Entry 1NO9 (X-ray diffraction, 1.90 A resolution); this record covers chains L and H of the 3 polymer chains in the assembly.

[Chain L]
Protein: Alpha Thrombin
From: Homo sapiens
Notes: EC 3.4.21.5; fragment: Light Chain
UniProtKB: P00734 (THRB_HUMAN); residues 1-14 here correspond to UniProt positions 336-349 (UniProt number = residue number + 335)
Sequence (36 residues; each row starts with the number of its first residue; a row labelled like 14A-14M holds insertion residues (14A, then the next letters in order)):
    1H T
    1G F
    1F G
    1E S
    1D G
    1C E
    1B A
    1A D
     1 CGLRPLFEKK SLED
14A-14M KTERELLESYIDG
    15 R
Swiss-Prot annotation at these positions:
  - site: Arg15 (Cleavage)

[Chain H]
Protein: Alpha Thrombin
From: Homo sapiens
Notes: EC 3.4.21.5; fragment: Heavy Chain
UniProtKB: P00734 (THRB_HUMAN); the construct lacks a stretch of the UniProt sequence and is renumbered around it, so the offset changes along the chain: 16-36 = UniProt 364-384; 37-60 = UniProt 386-409; 61-77 = UniProt 419-435; 78-97 = UniProt 437-456; 7 more segments
Sequence (259 residues; row label = number of the first residue in the row; note: 2 numbers in that range are skipped by the numbering (no residue carries them; nothing is unmodelled there); a row labelled like 60A-60I holds insertion residues (60A, then the next letters in order)):
    16 IVEGSDAEIG MSPWQVMLFR K
   36A S
    37 PQELLCGASL ISDRWVLTAA HCLL
60A-60I YPPWDKNFT
    61 ENDLLVRIGK HSRTRYE
   77A R
    78 NIEKISMLEK IYIHPRYNWR
   97A E
    98 NLDRDIALMK LKKPVAFSDY IHPVCLPDRE TA
129A-129C ASL
   130 LQAGYKGRVT GWGNLKETW
148A-148F TANVGK
   150 GQPSVLQVVN LPIVERPVCK DSTRIRITDN MFCAG
  184A Y
   185 KP
186A-186D DEGK
   187 RGDACEGDSG GPFVMKSP
204A-204B FN
   205 NRWYQMGIVS WGE
   219 GCD
  221A R
   222 DGKYGFYTHV FRLKKWIQKV IDQFGE
Disordered / not traced: 148A-148F
Disulfide bonds: Cys42-Cys58, Cys168-Cys182, Cys191-Cys220
Covalently attached groups: N-acetylglucosamine (NAG) linked to Asn60G; N4-(N,N-diphenylcarbamoyl)-aminoguanidine (4ND) linked to Ser195
Ligand contacts: N4-(N,N-diphenylcarbamoyl)-aminoguanidine (4ND): His57, Trp60D, Asp189, Ala190, Cys191, Glu192, Val213, Ser214, Trp215, Gly216, Gly219, Cys220
Swiss-Prot annotation at these positions:
  - region: Ala183 to Val200 (High affinity receptor-binding region which is also known as the TP508 peptide)
  - active site (Charge relay system): His57, Asp102, Ser195
  - glycosylation: Asn60G (N-linked (GlcNAc...) (complex) asparagine)

[Interface between chain L and chain H]
Contacting residue pairs (71):
  Cys1(L) - Pro120(H)
  Cys1(L) - Val121(H)
  Cys1(L) - Cys122(H)  disulfide
  Cys1(L) - Arg206(H)  hydrogen bond (backbone-side chain)
  Asp1A(L) - His119(H)  salt bridge
  Asp1A(L) - Arg206(H)
  Ala1B(L) - Arg206(H)  hydrogen bond (backbone-side chain)
  Glu1C(L) - Ser48(H)
  Glu1C(L) - Asp49(H)
  Glu1C(L) - Pro120(H)
  Gly1F(L) - Leu123(H)
  Gly1F(L) - Lys235(H)
  Phe1G(L) - Leu123(H)  hydrophobic
  Phe1G(L) - Lys235(H)
  Phe1G(L) - Gln239(H)  hydrogen bond (backbone-side chain)
  Phe1G(L) - Ile242(H)  hydrophobic
  Phe1G(L) - Asp243(H)
  Thr1H(L) - Ile47(H)
  Thr1H(L) - Ser48(H)
  Thr1H(L) - Trp51(H)
  Thr1H(L) - Ile242(H)
  Gly2(L) - Pro120(H)  hydrogen bond (backbone-backbone)
  Gly2(L) - Val121(H)
  Gly2(L) - Cys122(H)
  Gly2(L) - Arg206(H)
  Gly2(L) - Trp207(H)  hydrogen bond (backbone-backbone)
  Leu3(L) - His119(H)  hydrogen bond (backbone-side chain)
  Leu3(L) - Asn205(H)
  Leu3(L) - Arg206(H)
  Arg4(L) - Gly25(H)
  Arg4(L) - Met26(H)  hydrogen bond (side chain-backbone)
  Arg4(L) - Pro28(H)
  Arg4(L) - Trp29(H)
  Arg4(L) - Arg137(H)
  Arg4(L) - Trp207(H)
  Pro5(L) - Ser115(H)
  Pro5(L) - Asp116(H)
  Leu6(L) - Asp116(H)
  Phe7(L) - Glu23(H)
  Phe7(L) - Ile24(H)
  Phe7(L) - Gly25(H)
  Phe7(L) - Met26(H)  hydrophobic
  Glu8(L) - Lys202(H)  salt bridge
  Glu8(L) - Asn205(H)
  Glu8(L) - Trp207(H)  hydrogen bond
  Lys9(L) - His119(H)
  Asp14(L) - Glu23(H)
  Asp14(L) - Met26(H)
  Asp14(L) - Arg137(H)  salt bridge
  Lys14A(L) - Glu23(H)  hydrogen bond (backbone-side chain)
  Thr14B(L) - Arg137(H)  hydrogen bond
  Thr14B(L) - Asn159(H)  hydrogen bond
  Glu14C(L) - Arg137(H)
  Glu14C(L) - Lys202(H)  salt bridge
  Glu14E(L) - Lys135(H)  salt bridge
  Glu14E(L) - Asn159(H)  hydrogen bond
  Glu14E(L) - Tyr184A(H)  hydrogen bond
  Leu14F(L) - Lys135(H)
  Leu14F(L) - Asn159(H)
  Leu14F(L) - Trp207(H)  hydrophobic
  Leu14G(L) - Lys202(H)
  Ser14I(L) - Gly133(H)
  Ser14I(L) - Tyr134(H)
  Ser14I(L) - Lys135(H)  hydrogen bond (side chain-backbone)
  Tyr14J(L) - Tyr134(H)  hydrophobic
  Tyr14J(L) - Lys135(H)  hydrogen bond (side chain-backbone)
  Tyr14J(L) - Met201(H)
  Tyr14J(L) - Lys202(H)
  Ile14K(L) - Tyr134(H)  hydrogen bond (backbone-side chain)
  Arg15(L) - Pro204(H)  hydrogen bond (side chain-backbone)
  Arg15(L) - Asn205(H)
Interface residues without a listed pair, chain L (29 interface residues in all): Ser1E, Asp14L, Gly14M
Interface residues without a listed pair, chain H (38 interface residues in all): Phe114, Tyr117, Leu129C, Gly136, Phe204A
Disulfides between the chains: Cys1(L)-Cys122(H)

[Overview]
29 residues of chain L face 38 of chain H across their interface, with 1 disulfide bond, 17 hydrogen bonds and
5 salt bridges. Among the polar pairs are Asp1A(L)-His119(H), Glu8(L)-Lys202(H) and Glu14E(L)-Lys135(H).
Covalently linked N-acetylglucosamine: at Asn60G(H). N4-(N,N-diphenylcarbamoyl)-aminoguanidine is covalently
linked to Ser195(H).
Chain L is Alpha Thrombin and chain H is Alpha Thrombin, both from Homo sapiens; the structure, Design of
weakly basic thrombin inhibitors incorporating novel P1 binding functions: molecular and X-ray
crystallographic studies, was determined by X-ray diffraction.
